Entry 1K02 (X-ray diffraction, 2.70 A resolution); this record covers chain A.

Chain A:
Name: NADPH dehydrogenase 1
Source organism: Saccharomyces cerevisiae
Notes: EC 1.6.99.1
UniProt: Q02899 (OYE1_SACPS); residues 1-399 here = UniProt positions 1-399
Sequence (399 residues; each row starts with the number of its first residue):
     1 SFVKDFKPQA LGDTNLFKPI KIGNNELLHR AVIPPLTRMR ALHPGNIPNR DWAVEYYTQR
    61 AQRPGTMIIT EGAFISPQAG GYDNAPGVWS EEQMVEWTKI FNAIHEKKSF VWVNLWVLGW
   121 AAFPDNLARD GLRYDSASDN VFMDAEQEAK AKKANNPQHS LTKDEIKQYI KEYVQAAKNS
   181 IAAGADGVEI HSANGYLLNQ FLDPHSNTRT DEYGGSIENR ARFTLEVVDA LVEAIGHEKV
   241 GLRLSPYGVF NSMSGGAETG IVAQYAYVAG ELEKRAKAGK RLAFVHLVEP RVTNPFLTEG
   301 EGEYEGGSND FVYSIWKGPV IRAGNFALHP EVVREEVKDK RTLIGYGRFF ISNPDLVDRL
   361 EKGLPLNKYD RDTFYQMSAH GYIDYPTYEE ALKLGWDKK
Differences from the reference sequence: engineered mutation Asn114 (Gln in Q02899)
Bound ions: Mg2+ near His380 (its only coordinating residue here)
Small-molecule neighbours: FMN (flavin mononucleotide): Pro34, Pro35, Leu36, Thr37, Arg38, Gly72, Trp116, His191, Asn194, Tyr196, Arg243, Val288, Val292, Pro295, Phe296, Glu299, Ala323, Gly324, Asn325, Phe326, Gly345, Tyr346, Gly347, Arg348, Ile351, Phe374, Tyr375

Overview:
Ligands of chain A: flavin mononucleotide.
Chain A is NADPH dehydrogenase 1 (Saccharomyces cerevisiae); the structure, Crystal Structure of Old Yellow
Enzyme Mutant Gln114Asn, was determined by X-ray diffraction together with 1K03 from the same study.
